3COV - chains A and B; structure by X-ray diffraction, 1.50 A resolution.

== Chain A (and B) ==
Name: Pantothenate synthetase
Organism: Mycobacterium tuberculosis
Notes: EC 6.3.2.1; chain B of this document is another copy of the same molecule, construct and numbering; everything in this record applies to it too
UniProtKB: P0A5R0 (PANC_MYCTU); residues 1-300 here = UniProt positions 1-300
Sequence (301 residues; numbered 0 to 300; the number before each row is that of its first residue; numbering starts at 0):
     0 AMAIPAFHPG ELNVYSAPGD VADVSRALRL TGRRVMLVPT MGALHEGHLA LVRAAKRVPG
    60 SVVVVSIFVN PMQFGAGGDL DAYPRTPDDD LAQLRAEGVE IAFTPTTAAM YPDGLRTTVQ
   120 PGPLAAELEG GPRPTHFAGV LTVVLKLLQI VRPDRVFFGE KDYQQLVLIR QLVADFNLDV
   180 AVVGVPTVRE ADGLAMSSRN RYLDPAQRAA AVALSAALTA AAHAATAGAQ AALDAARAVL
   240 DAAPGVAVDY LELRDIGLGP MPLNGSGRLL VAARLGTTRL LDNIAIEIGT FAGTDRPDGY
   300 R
Disordered / not traced: 0-2, 289-300 (chain B: 0-1, 73-82, 289-300)
Construct notes: expression tag (0); engineered mutation A2 (Thr in P0A5R0), G77 (Glu in P0A5R0)

== Interface between chain A and chain B ==
Pairs across the interface (51):
  R115(A) - Q119(B)
  R115(A) - P120(B)
  R115(A) - G121(B)
  R115(A) - Q170(B)
  R115(A) - D174(B)  salt bridge
  T116(A) - V118(B)
  T116(A) - Q119(B)
  T116(A) - Q170(B)
  T116(A) - L171(B)
  T116(A) - D174(B)  hydrogen bond
  T116(A) - F175(B)
  T117(A) - V118(B)
  T117(A) - Q119(B)  hydrogen bond (backbone-backbone)
  T117(A) - F175(B)
  V118(A) - T116(B)
  V118(A) - T117(B)
  V118(A) - F175(B)  hydrophobic
  Q119(A) - R115(B)
  Q119(A) - T116(B)
  Q119(A) - T117(B)  hydrogen bond (backbone-backbone)
  Q119(A) - Q119(B)  hydrogen bond
  P120(A) - R115(B)
  G121(A) - R115(B)
  L144(A) - F175(B)  hydrophobic
  K145(A) - D174(B)  hydrogen bond (side chain-backbone)
  K145(A) - F175(B)
  K145(A) - N176(B)  hydrogen bond
  Q148(A) - Q148(B)  hydrogen bond
  Q148(A) - F175(B)
  Q148(A) - N176(B)
  Q148(A) - L177(B)
  I149(A) - N176(B)
  R151(A) - Q148(B)
  R151(A) - R151(B)
  Q170(A) - R115(B)
  Q170(A) - T116(B)
  L171(A) - T116(B)
  D174(A) - R115(B)  salt bridge
  D174(A) - T116(B)  hydrogen bond
  D174(A) - K145(B)  hydrogen bond (backbone-side chain)
  F175(A) - T116(B)
  F175(A) - T117(B)
  F175(A) - V118(B)  hydrophobic
  F175(A) - L144(B)  hydrophobic
  F175(A) - Q148(B)
  N176(A) - K145(B)  hydrogen bond
  N176(A) - Q148(B)
  N176(A) - I149(B)
  L177(A) - Q148(B)
  D178(A) - R25(B)  salt bridge
  D178(A) - R151(B)  salt bridge
Interface residues without a listed pair, chain A (23 interface residues in all): D112, L140, T141, A173
Interface residues without a listed pair, chain B (23 interface residues in all): D112, L140, T141, A173

== Overview ==
The chain A/chain B interface involves 23 residues from each chain, with 10 hydrogen bonds and 4 salt bridges.
Among the polar pairs are R115(A)-D174(B), D178(A)-R25(B) and D178(A)-R151(B).
Chain A and chain B are both Pantothenate synthetase (Mycobacterium tuberculosis); the structure, Crystal
Structure of Mycobacterium Tuberculosis Pantothenate Synthetase at 1.5 Ang resolution- apo form, was
determined by X-ray diffraction together with 3COW, 3COY and 3COZ from the same study.
